5G5S - chain A; structure by X-ray diffraction, 2.29 A resolution.

== Chain A ==
Protein: Argonaute
Organism: Methanocaldococcus jannaschii
UniProtKB: Q58717 (Y1321_METJA); numbering as in UniProt (aligned over 1-713)
Sequence (715 residues; row label = number of the first residue in the row; numbers below 1 keep their minus sign (Phe-1 is residue -1)):
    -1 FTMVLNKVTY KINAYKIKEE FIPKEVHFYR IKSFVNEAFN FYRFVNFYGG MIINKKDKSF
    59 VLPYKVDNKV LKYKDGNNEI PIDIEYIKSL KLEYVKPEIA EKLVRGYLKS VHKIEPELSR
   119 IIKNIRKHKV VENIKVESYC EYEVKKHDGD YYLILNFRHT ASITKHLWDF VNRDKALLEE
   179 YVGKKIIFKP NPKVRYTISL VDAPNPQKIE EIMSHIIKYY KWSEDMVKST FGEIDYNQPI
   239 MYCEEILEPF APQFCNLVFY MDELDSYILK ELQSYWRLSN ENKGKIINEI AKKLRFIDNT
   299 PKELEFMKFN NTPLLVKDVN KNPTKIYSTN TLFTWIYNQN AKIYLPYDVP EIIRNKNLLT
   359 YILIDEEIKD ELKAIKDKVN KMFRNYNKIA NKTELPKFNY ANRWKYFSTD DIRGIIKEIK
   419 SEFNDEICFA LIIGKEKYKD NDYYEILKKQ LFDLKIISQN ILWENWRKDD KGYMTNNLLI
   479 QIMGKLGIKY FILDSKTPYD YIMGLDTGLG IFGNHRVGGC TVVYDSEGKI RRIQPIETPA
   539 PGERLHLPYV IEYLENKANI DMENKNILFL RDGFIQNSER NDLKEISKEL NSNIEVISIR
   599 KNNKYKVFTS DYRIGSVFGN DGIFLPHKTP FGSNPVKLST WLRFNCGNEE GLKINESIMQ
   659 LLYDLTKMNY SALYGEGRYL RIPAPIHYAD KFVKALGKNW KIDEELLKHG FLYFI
Unresolved in the structure: 67-77, 122-129, 508-511
Construct notes: expression tag (-1 to 0)
Metal / ion sites: Mg2+: Ala289, Leu292, Ile295, Asn297
Swiss-Prot annotation at these positions:
  - region: His213 to Tyr218 (Binds 3'-end of gDNA), Gln457 to Leu460 (Binds 5'-phosphorylated end of gDNA), His625 to Asn632 (Binds 5'-phosphorylated end of gDNA), Leu678, Arg679 (Binds 5'-phosphorylated end of gDNA)
  - active site: Asp504, Glu541, Asp570, Asp688
  - binding site (a divalent metal cation): Gln457, Gln479, Lys483
  - binding site (Mn(2+)): Asp504, Asp570, Asp688, Ile713
  - site: Lys107 (Interacts with gDNA), His157 (Interacts with gDNA), Lys191 (Interacts with gDNA), Tyr194 (Interacts with 3'-end of gDNA), Tyr217 (Interacts with gDNA), Gln479 (Interacts with gDNA), Ser669 (Interacts with gDNA)
  - mutagenesis: Tyr194 (Y194A: No guide-independent plasmid cleavage. Loss of guide-dependent cleavage of tDNA), His213 (H213A: Significantly reduced guide-independent plasmid cleavage. Decreased guide-dependent cleavage of tDNA), Tyr217 (Y217A: Significantly reduced guide-independent plasmid cleavage. Decreased guide-dependent cleavage of tDNA), Glu246 (E246A: Nearly complete loss of guide-independent plasmid cleavage. Loss of guide-dependent cleavage of tDNA), Leu270 (L270P: Loss of guide-dependent cleavage of tDNA when gDNA starts with 5'-dT but not 5'-dG), Trp274 (W274V: No change in guide-dependent cleavage of tDNA), Lys435 (K435A: Wild-type guide-dependent cleavage of tDNA), Asp438 (D438P: No guide-independent plasmid cleavage. Decreased guide-dependent cleavage of tDNA), Tyr442 (Y442A: Alters binding kinetics of gDNA, probably due to loss of Mid domain binding to 5'-end of gDNA), Gln457 (Q457A: Loss of guide-dependent cleavage of tDNA), Asn458 (N458A: Loss of guide-dependent cleavage of tDNA), Gln479 (Q479A: Decreased guide-dependent cleavage of tDNA), 5 further mutagenesis entries in UniProt

== In short ==
Ala289, Leu292, Ile295 and Asn297 coordinate Mg2+. From UniProt: 4 active-site residues, 3 divalent metal
cation-binding residues, 4 Mn2+-binding residues and 17 mutagenesis sites.
Chain A is Argonaute (Methanocaldococcus jannaschii); the structure, Structure of the Argonaute protein from
Methanocaldcoccus janaschii, was determined by X-ray diffraction, deposited together with 5G5T.
